PDB entry 2D3O | X-ray diffraction, 3.35 A resolution | chains R and 1 of the 5 polymer chains in the assembly

[Chain R]
Name: 50S ribosomal protein L23
Source organism: Deinococcus radiodurans
UniProtKB: Q9RXK0 (RL23_DEIRA); residues 1-95 here correspond to UniProt positions 0-94 (UniProt number = residue number - 1)
Sequence (95 residues; numbered 1 to 95; the number before each row is that of its first residue):
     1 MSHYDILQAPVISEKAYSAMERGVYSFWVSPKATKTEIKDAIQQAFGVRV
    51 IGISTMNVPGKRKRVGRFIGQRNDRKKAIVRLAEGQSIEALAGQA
Disordered / not traced: 1, 95

[Chain 1]
Name: Trigger Factor
Source organism: Deinococcus radiodurans
Notes: fragment: Ribosome Binding domain
UniProtKB: Q9RT21 (TIG_DEIRA); residues 1-112 here correspond to UniProt positions 0-111 (UniProt number = residue number - 1)
Sequence (112 residues; row label = number of the first residue in the row):
     1 MAELISKEGNKVEFKVSVPAAEVNRAYDQVWAGLARDVRVPGFRPGKAPR
    51 KVIENRVGKGYVESQVRDRLLETHYSQGLRELGLNLVDATVDPQDVQSGQ
   101 AFEFTVKGETYP
Disordered / not traced: 1-9, 110-112

[How chain R and chain 1 interact]
Residue-residue contacts - 13 pairs, chain R then chain 1:
  Ile12(R) - Gly42(1)
  Ile12(R) - Arg56(1)
  Ser13(R) - Gly42(1)
  Glu14(R) - Arg44(1)  salt bridge
  Glu14(R) - Lys47(1)  salt bridge
  Tyr17(R) - Pro49(1)
  Tyr17(R) - Arg50(1)  hydrogen bond
  Ala90(R) - Lys51(1)  hydrogen bond (backbone-side chain)
  Ala92(R) - Arg50(1)
  Gly93(R) - Arg50(1)  hydrogen bond (backbone-side chain)
  Gly93(R) - Lys51(1)
  Gln94(R) - Arg50(1)  hydrogen bond (backbone-side chain)
  Gln94(R) - Lys51(1)
Also at the interface, not in a pair above, chain 1 (8 interface residues in all): Val52

[Overview]
The chain R/chain 1 interface involves 8 residues from each chain, with 4 hydrogen bonds and 2 salt bridges.
Polar contacts include Glu14(R)-Arg44(1), Glu14(R)-Lys47(1) and Tyr17(R)-Arg50(1).
Here chain R is 50S ribosomal protein L23 and chain 1 is Trigger Factor, both from Deinococcus radiodurans.
Entry 2D3O (Structure of Ribosome Binding Domain of the Trigger Factor on the 50S ribosomal subunit from D.
...) was determined by X-ray diffraction.
